Entry 6AVM (X-ray diffraction, 2.50 A resolution); this record covers chains A and B of the 4 polymer chains in the assembly.

Chain A:
Protein: HIV-1 reverse transcriptase P66 subunit
From: Human immunodeficiency virus type 1 group M subtype B (isolate BH10)
Notes: EC 2.7.7.49, 2.7.7.7
UniProtKB: P03366 (POL_HV1B1); residues 1-554 here correspond to UniProt positions 600-1153 (UniProt number = residue number + 599)
Amino-acid sequence (556 residues; row label = number of the first residue in the row; numbers below 1 keep their minus sign (Met-1 is residue -1)):
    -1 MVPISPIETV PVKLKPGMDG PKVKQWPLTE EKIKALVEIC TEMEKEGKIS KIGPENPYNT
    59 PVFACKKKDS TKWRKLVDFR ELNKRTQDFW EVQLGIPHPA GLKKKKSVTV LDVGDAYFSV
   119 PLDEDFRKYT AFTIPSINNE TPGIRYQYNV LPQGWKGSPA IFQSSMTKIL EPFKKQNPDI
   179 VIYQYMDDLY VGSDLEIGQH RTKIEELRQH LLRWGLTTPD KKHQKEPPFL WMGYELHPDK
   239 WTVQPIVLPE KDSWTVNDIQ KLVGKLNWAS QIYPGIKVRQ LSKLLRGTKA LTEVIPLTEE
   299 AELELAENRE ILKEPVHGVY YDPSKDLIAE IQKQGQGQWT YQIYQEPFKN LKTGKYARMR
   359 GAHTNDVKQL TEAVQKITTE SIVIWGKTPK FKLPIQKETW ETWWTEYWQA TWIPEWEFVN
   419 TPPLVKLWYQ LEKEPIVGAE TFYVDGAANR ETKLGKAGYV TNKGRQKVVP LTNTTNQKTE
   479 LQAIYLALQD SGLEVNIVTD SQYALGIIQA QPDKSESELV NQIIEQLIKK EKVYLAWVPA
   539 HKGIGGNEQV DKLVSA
Unresolved in the structure: 554
Construct notes: initiating methionine (-1); expression tag (0); engineered mutation Cys63 (Ile662 in P03366), Ser280 (Cys879 in P03366)
Ion coordination: Mg2+ site 1: Asp110, Val111, Asp185 (together with D4T); Mg2+ site 2: Asp443, Glu478, Asp498
Ligand contacts: D4T (2',3'-dehydro-2',3'-deoxy-thymidine 5'-triphosphate): Lys65, Lys70, Arg72, Asp110, Val111, Gly112, Asp113, Ala114, Tyr115, Gln151, Met184, Asp185, Lys220
Curated features (UniProtKB/Swiss-Prot):
  - region: Phe227 to His235 (RT 'primer grip')
  - motif: Trp398 to Trp414 (Tryptophan repeat motif)
  - binding site (Mg(2+)): Asp110, Asp185, Asp186, Asp443, Glu478, Asp498, Asp549
  - site: Trp401 (Essential for RT p66/p51 heterodimerization), Trp414 (Essential for RT p66/p51 heterodimerization), Phe440, Tyr441 (Cleavage)

Chain B:
Protein: HIV-1 reverse transcriptase P51 subunit
From: Human immunodeficiency virus type 1 group M subtype B (isolate BH10)
Notes: EC 2.7.7.49, 2.7.7.7
UniProtKB: P03366 (POL_HV1B1); residues 1-428 here correspond to UniProt positions 600-1027 (UniProt number = residue number + 599)
Amino-acid sequence (444 residues; row label = number of the first residue in the row; numbers below 1 keep their minus sign (Met-15 is residue -15)):
   -15 MAHHHHHHAL EVLFQGPISP IETVPVKLKP GMDGPKVKQW PLTEEKIKAL VEICTEMEKE
    45 GKISKIGPEN PYNTPVFAIK KKDSTKWRKL VDFRELNKRT QDFWEVQLGI PHPAGLKKKK
   105 SVTVLDVGDA YFSVPLDEDF RKYTAFTIPS INNETPGIRY QYNVLPQGWK GSPAIFQSSM
   165 TKILEPFKKQ NPDIVIYQYM DDLYVGSDLE IGQHRTKIEE LRQHLLRWGL TTPDKKHQKE
   225 PPFLWMGYEL HPDKWTVQPI VLPEKDSWTV NDIQKLVGKL NWASQIYPGI KVRQLSKLLR
   285 GTKALTEVIP LTEEAELELA ENREILKEPV HGVYYDPSKD LIAEIQKQGQ GQWTYQIYQE
   345 PFKNLKTGKY ARMRGAHTND VKQLTEAVQK ITTESIVIWG KTPKFKLPIQ KETWETWWTE
   405 YWQATWIPEW EFVNTPPLVK LWYQ
Unresolved in the structure: -15 to 3, 213-225
Construct notes: initiating methionine (-15); expression tag (-14 to 0); engineered mutation Ser280 (Cys879 in P03366)
Curated features (UniProtKB/Swiss-Prot):
  - region: Phe227 to His235 (RT 'primer grip')
  - motif: Trp398 to Trp414 (Tryptophan repeat motif)
  - binding site (Mg(2+)): Asp110, Asp185, Asp186
  - site (Essential for RT p66/p51 heterodimerization): Trp401, Trp414

Chain A / chain B interface:
Contacting residue pairs - 116 pairs, chain A then chain B:
  Val8(A) - Glu53(B)
  Pro9(A) - Glu53(B)
  Gln85(A) - Glu53(B)  hydrogen bond (side chain-backbone)
  Asp86(A) - Lys20(B)  salt bridge
  Asp86(A) - Pro55(B)
  Phe87(A) - Pro52(B)
  Phe87(A) - Glu53(B)
  Trp88(A) - Lys20(B)
  Trp88(A) - Val21(B)
  Trp88(A) - Lys22(B)
  Trp88(A) - Pro52(B)  hydrogen bond (backbone-backbone)
  Trp88(A) - Asn54(B)
  Trp88(A) - Pro55(B)
  Trp88(A) - Asn57(B)
  Trp88(A) - Thr131(B)
  Trp88(A) - Arg143(B)
  Val90(A) - Pro140(B)
  Val90(A) - Gly141(B)  hydrogen bond (backbone-backbone)
  Val90(A) - Arg143(B)
  Leu92(A) - Pro133(B)  hydrophobic
  Leu92(A) - Asn137(B)
  Gly93(A) - Asn137(B)
  Ile94(A) - Asn137(B)
  Pro95(A) - Asn136(B)
  Pro95(A) - Asn137(B)
  His96(A) - Asn136(B)  hydrogen bond (backbone-side chain)
  Gly99(A) - Asn136(B)
  Leu100(A) - Asn136(B)
  Ala158(A) - Pro52(B)
  Ser162(A) - Pro52(B)
  Thr165(A) - Pro140(B)
  Glu169(A) - Lys49(B)  salt bridge
  Lys172(A) - Thr139(B)
  Val179(A) - Glu138(B)
  Ile180(A) - Glu138(B)
  Tyr181(A) - Asn136(B)  hydrogen bond
  Tyr181(A) - Glu138(B)
  Gln182(A) - Glu138(B)  hydrogen bond (backbone-backbone)
  Gln182(A) - Pro140(B)
  Arg358(A) - Glu396(B)  salt bridge
  Gln373(A) - Glu396(B)
  Gln373(A) - Thr397(B)  hydrogen bond
  Thr376(A) - Thr400(B)
  Thr376(A) - Trp401(B)
  Ile380(A) - Leu26(B)
  Ile380(A) - Thr27(B)
  Val381(A) - Pro25(B)  hydrophobic
  Val381(A) - Ile135(B)
  Val381(A) - Asn136(B)  hydrogen bond (backbone-backbone)
  Val381(A) - Asn137(B)
  Ile382(A) - Ile135(B)
  Ile382(A) - Asn136(B)
  Trp383(A) - Glu28(B)
  Trp383(A) - Ile135(B)
  Gly384(A) - Thr27(B)
  Gly384(A) - Glu28(B)  hydrogen bond (backbone-backbone)
  Trp402(A) - Lys331(B)  hydrogen bond (backbone-side chain)
  Trp402(A) - His361(B)
  Trp402(A) - Thr362(B)
  Trp402(A) - Asp364(B)
  Tyr405(A) - Lys331(B)  hydrogen bond (backbone-side chain)
  Trp406(A) - Lys331(B)
  Trp406(A) - Asn418(B)  hydrogen bond
  Trp406(A) - Thr419(B)
  Trp406(A) - Pro420(B)  hydrophobic
  Trp406(A) - Pro421(B)
  Gln407(A) - Lys331(B)  hydrogen bond (backbone-side chain)
  Gln407(A) - Pro392(B)
  Gln407(A) - Ile393(B)
  Gln407(A) - Gln394(B)  hydrogen bond
  Gln407(A) - Val417(B)  hydrogen bond (side chain-backbone)
  Gln407(A) - Asn418(B)
  Ala408(A) - Asp364(B)
  Ala408(A) - Pro392(B)  hydrogen bond (backbone-backbone)
  Ala408(A) - Ile393(B)
  Thr409(A) - Asp364(B)  hydrogen bond (backbone-side chain)
  Trp410(A) - Thr362(B)  hydrogen bond (side chain-backbone)
  Trp410(A) - Asn363(B)
  Trp410(A) - Val365(B)  hydrophobic
  Trp410(A) - Trp401(B)  hydrophobic
  Trp410(A) - Tyr405(B)
  Pro412(A) - Trp401(B)  hydrophobic
  Pro433(A) - Asn255(B)
  Pro433(A) - Leu289(B)  hydrophobic
  Pro433(A) - Thr290(B)
  Ile434(A) - Thr290(B)
  Val435(A) - Thr290(B)
  Thr439(A) - Ala288(B)
  Thr439(A) - Leu289(B)  hydrogen bond (side chain-backbone)
  Tyr441(A) - Gln258(B)  hydrogen bond
  Tyr441(A) - Thr286(B)
  Tyr441(A) - Lys287(B)  hydrogen bond (side chain-backbone)
  Tyr441(A) - Leu289(B)
  Thr459(A) - Thr286(B)
  Asn460(A) - Thr286(B)
  Asn460(A) - Lys287(B)
  Asn460(A) - Ala288(B)
  Asn494(A) - Leu289(B)
  Val496(A) - Leu289(B)  hydrophobic
  Gln500(A) - Leu422(B)
  Leu503(A) - Leu422(B)  hydrophobic
  Gln507(A) - Pro420(B)
  Tyr532(A) - Asn255(B)  hydrogen bond
  Tyr532(A) - Leu289(B)  hydrophobic
  Val536(A) - Gln258(B)
  Pro537(A) - Gly262(B)
  Pro537(A) - Asn265(B)
  Lys540(A) - Asn265(B)  hydrogen bond
  Ile542(A) - Gln258(B)
  Ile542(A) - Val261(B)  hydrophobic
  Ile542(A) - Leu283(B)  hydrophobic
  Gly543(A) - Leu283(B)  hydrogen bond (backbone-backbone)
  Gly543(A) - Gly285(B)
  Gly544(A) - Gly285(B)  hydrogen bond (backbone-backbone)
  Gly544(A) - Thr286(B)
  Gln547(A) - Thr286(B)
Other interface residues (no listed pair), chain A (70 interface residues in all): Ile159, Gln161, Thr377, Thr386, Thr403, Glu432, Val458, Gly504, Ala534, Trp535, Gly541
Other interface residues (no listed pair), chain B (63 interface residues in all): Gln23, Gly51, Val254, Lys259, Ser280, Gln334, Trp337, Leu368

Summary:
Chain A and chain B form an interface of 70 and 63 residues respectively; the contacts include 25 hydrogen
bonds and 3 salt bridges. Among the polar pairs are Asp86(A)-Lys20(B), Glu169(A)-Lys49(B) and
Arg358(A)-Glu396(B). Chain A binds compound D4T.
Chain A is HIV-1 reverse transcriptase P66 subunit and chain B is HIV-1 reverse transcriptase P51 subunit,
both from Human immunodeficiency virus type 1 group M subtype B (isolate BH10); the structure, Structure of
HIV-1 reverse transcriptase (RT) ternary complex with a double stranded DNA and an incoming ..., was
determined by X-ray diffraction (same publication as 6AMO, 6AN2, 6AN8, 6ANQ, 6ASW and 6AVT).
